Entry 2JPP (solution NMR); this record covers chains A and B of the 4 polymer chains in the assembly.

Chain A (and B):
Molecule: Translational repressor
From: Pseudomonas fluorescens
Notes: chain B of this document is another copy of the same molecule, construct and numbering; everything in this record applies to it too
UniProt: Q5MXB2 (Q5MXB2_PSEFL); residues 1-64 here = UniProt positions 1-64
Amino-acid sequence (70 residues; row label = number of the first residue in the row):
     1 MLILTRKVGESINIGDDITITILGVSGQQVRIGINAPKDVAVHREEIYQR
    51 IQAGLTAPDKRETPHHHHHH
Unresolved in the structure: 54-70
Sequence notes: expression tag (65-70)
Reported in the primary citation:
  - binding site for the 20-nt RNA strand: M1, L2, I3, L4, T5, K7, L23, Q28, Q29, R31, K38, V42, R44, I47, R50, I51
  - mutagenesis - L4A (Kd (L4A) = 3 uM): decreased binding to the 20-nt RNA strand
  - mutagenesis - R44A: abolished binding to the 20-nt RNA strand

Interface between chain A and chain B:
Contacting residue pairs (70):
  M1(A) - T21(B)
  M1(A) - G33(B)
  M1(A) - I34(B)
  M1(A) - N35(B)
  L2(A) - I34(B)
  L2(A) - V42(B)
  I3(A) - L23(B)
  I3(A) - R31(B)
  I3(A) - I32(B)
  L4(A) - V30(B)
  L4(A) - R31(B)
  L4(A) - I32(B)
  L4(A) - R44(B)
  T5(A) - Q29(B)
  T5(A) - V30(B)
  T5(A) - R31(B)
  R6(A) - Q29(B)
  R6(A) - V30(B)
  R6(A) - R44(B)
  R6(A) - E46(B)
  K7(A) - Q28(B)
  K7(A) - Q29(B)
  V8(A) - Q28(B)
  S11(A) - R44(B)
  S11(A) - E45(B)
  I12(A) - H43(B)
  I12(A) - R44(B)
  N13(A) - V42(B)
  N13(A) - H43(B)
  I14(A) - I20(B)
  I14(A) - I34(B)
  I14(A) - A41(B)
  G15(A) - A41(B)
  D16(A) - Y48(B)
  I18(A) - I14(B)
  I20(A) - I14(B)
  L23(A) - I3(B)
  V25(A) - V25(B)
  G27(A) - V25(B)
  Q28(A) - K7(B)
  Q28(A) - V8(B)
  Q29(A) - T5(B)
  Q29(A) - R6(B)
  Q29(A) - K7(B)
  V30(A) - L4(B)
  V30(A) - T5(B)
  V30(A) - R6(B)
  V30(A) - I22(B)
  V30(A) - V30(B)
  R31(A) - I3(B)
  R31(A) - L4(B)
  R31(A) - T5(B)
  I32(A) - I3(B)
  I32(A) - L4(B)
  G33(A) - M1(B)
  I34(A) - M1(B)
  I34(A) - L2(B)
  I34(A) - I14(B)
  N35(A) - M1(B)
  A41(A) - I14(B)
  A41(A) - G15(B)
  V42(A) - L2(B)
  V42(A) - N13(B)
  H43(A) - I12(B)
  H43(A) - N13(B)
  R44(A) - R6(B)
  R44(A) - I12(B)
  E45(A) - S11(B)
  E45(A) - N13(B)
  E46(A) - R6(B)
Interface residues without a listed pair, chain A (35 interface residues in all): I22, Y48
Interface residues without a listed pair, chain B (37 interface residues in all): D16, I18, S26, V40

In short:
35 residues of chain A and 37 residues of chain B are in contact. From the paper: a binding site for the 20-nt
RNA strand at M1(A), L2(A) and I3(A) among others; L4A of chain A reduces binding to the 20-nt RNA strand.
Both chains are Translational repressor (Pseudomonas fluorescens). Entry 2JPP (Structural basis of RsmA/CsrA
RNA recognition: Structure of RsmE bound to the Shine-Dalgarno sequence of hcnA ...) was determined by
solution NMR.
